Entry 8DZW (electron microscopy, 2.46 A resolution); this record covers chains A and M of the 9 polymer chains in the assembly.

== Chain A ==
Protein: RSV fusion protein
From: Human respiratory syncytial virus A2
Reference sequence: A0A2H4WLA4 (A0A2H4WLA4_HRSV); residue numbers follow UniProt; this construct covers 26-509
Chain sequence (484 residues; numbered 26 to 509; the number before each row is that of its first residue):
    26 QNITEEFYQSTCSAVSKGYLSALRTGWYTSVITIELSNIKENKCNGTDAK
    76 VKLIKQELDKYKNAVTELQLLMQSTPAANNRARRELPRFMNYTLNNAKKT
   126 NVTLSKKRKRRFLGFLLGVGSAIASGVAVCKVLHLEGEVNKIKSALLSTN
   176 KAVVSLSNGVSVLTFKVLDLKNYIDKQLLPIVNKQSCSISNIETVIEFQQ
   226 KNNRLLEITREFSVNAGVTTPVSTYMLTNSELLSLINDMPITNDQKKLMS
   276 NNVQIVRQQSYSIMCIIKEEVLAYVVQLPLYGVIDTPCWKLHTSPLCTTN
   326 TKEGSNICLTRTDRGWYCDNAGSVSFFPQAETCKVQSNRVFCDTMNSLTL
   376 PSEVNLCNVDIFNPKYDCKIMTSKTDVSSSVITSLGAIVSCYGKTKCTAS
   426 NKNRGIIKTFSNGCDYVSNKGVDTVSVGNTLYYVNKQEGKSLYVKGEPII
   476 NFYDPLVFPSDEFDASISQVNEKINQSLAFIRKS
Disordered / not traced: 100-136, 207-209
Construct notes: engineered mutation Val152 (Ile in A0A2H4WLA4), Cys155 (Ser in A0A2H4WLA4), Phe190 (Ser in A0A2H4WLA4), Cys290 (Ser in A0A2H4WLA4)
Disulfide bonds: Cys37-Cys439, Cys69-Cys212, Cys155-Cys290, Cys313-Cys343, Cys322-Cys333, Cys358-Cys367, Cys382-Cys393, Cys416-Cys422

== Chain M ==
Protein: RSV-199 Light chain protein
From: Homo sapiens
Chain sequence (216 residues; row label = number of the first residue in the row; note: 1 number in that range is skipped by the numbering (no residue carries it; nothing is unmodelled there); a row labelled like 30A-30C holds insertion residues (30A, then the next letters in order)):
     1 QAVVTQPPS
    11 VSGAPGQRVIISCTGSGSNL
30A-30C GAD
    31 YGVHWYQQLPGTAPKLLIYGDRNRPSGVPDRFSGSKSGTSASLAITGLQA
    81 EDEADYYCQSYDRSL
   95A N
    96 WVFGGGTKLTVLGQPKAAPSVTLFPPSSEELQANKATLVCLISDFYPGAV
   146 TVAWKADSSPVNAGVETTKPSKQSNNKYAASSYLSLTPEQWKSHKSYSCQ
   196 VTHEGSTVEKTVAPAECS
Disulfide bonds: Cys23-Cys88, Cys135-Cys194

== Chain A / chain M interface ==
Residue-residue contacts - 9 pairs, chain A then chain M:
  Met264(A) - Tyr31(M)
  Pro265(A) - Ala30B(M)
  Pro265(A) - Asp30C(M)
  Pro265(A) - Tyr31(M)
  Ile266(A) - Tyr31(M)  hydrogen bond (backbone-side chain)
  Thr267(A) - Tyr91(M)
  Asn268(A) - Tyr91(M)  hydrogen bond (backbone-side chain)
  Asn268(A) - Arg93(M)  hydrogen bond (side chain-backbone)
  Asn268(A) - Asn95A(M)  hydrogen bond
Also at the interface, not in a pair above, chain A (7 interface residues in all): Asp263, Lys271
Also at the interface, not in a pair above, chain M (7 interface residues in all): Trp96

== Summary ==
The chain A/chain M interface involves 7 residues from each chain, with 4 hydrogen bonds. Polar contacts
include Ile266(A)-Tyr31(M), Asn268(A)-Tyr91(M) and Asn268(A)-Arg93(M).
Here chain A is RSV fusion protein (Human respiratory syncytial virus A2) and chain M is RSV-199 Light chain
protein (Homo sapiens). Entry 8DZW (RSV F trimer bound to RSV-199 Fab) was determined by electron microscopy
together with 8E2U and 8EBP from the same study.
